9FFV - chains A and E of the 6 polymer chains in the assembly; structure by electron microscopy, 2.80 A resolution.

[Chain A]
Protein: Gamma-aminobutyric acid receptor subunit alpha-1
Source organism: Homo sapiens
UniProt: P14867 (GBRA1_HUMAN); residues 5-429 here correspond to UniProt positions 32-456 (UniProt number = residue number + 27)
Amino-acid sequence (411 residues; numbered -52 to 429; 71 numbers in that range are skipped by the numbering (no residue carries them; nothing is unmodelled there); the number before each row is that of its first residue; numbers below 1 keep their minus sign (Met-52 is residue -52)):
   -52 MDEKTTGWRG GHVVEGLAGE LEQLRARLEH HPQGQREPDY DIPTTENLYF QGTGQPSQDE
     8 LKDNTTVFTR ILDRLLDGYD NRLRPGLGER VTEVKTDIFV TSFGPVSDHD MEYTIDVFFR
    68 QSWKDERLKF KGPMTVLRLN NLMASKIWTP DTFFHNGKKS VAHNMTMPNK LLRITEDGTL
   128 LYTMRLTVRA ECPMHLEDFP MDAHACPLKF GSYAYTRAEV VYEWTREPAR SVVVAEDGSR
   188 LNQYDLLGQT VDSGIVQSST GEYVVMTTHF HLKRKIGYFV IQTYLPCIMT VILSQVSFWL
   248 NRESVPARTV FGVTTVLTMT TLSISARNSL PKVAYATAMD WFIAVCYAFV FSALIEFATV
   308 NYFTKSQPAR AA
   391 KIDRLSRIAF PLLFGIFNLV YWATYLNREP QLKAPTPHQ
Not modelled in the structure: -52 to 9, 419-429
Sequence notes: initiating methionine (-52); expression tag (-51 to 4); linker (313-319)
Disulfide bonds: Cys139-Cys153
Covalently attached groups: glycan linked to Asn111
Swiss-Prot annotation at these positions:
  - binding site (4-aminobutanoate): Arg67, Thr130
  - binding site (3alpha-hydroxy-5alpha-pregnan-11,20-dione): Trp246
  - glycosylation (N-linked (GlcNAc...) asparagine): Asn11, Asn111

[Chain E]
Protein: Gamma-aminobutyric acid receptor subunit beta-3
Source organism: Homo sapiens
UniProt: P28472 (GBRB3_HUMAN); residues 1-448 here correspond to UniProt positions 26-473 (UniProt number = residue number + 25)
Amino-acid sequence (395 residues; numbered -53 to 448; 107 numbers in that range are skipped by the numbering (no residue carries them; nothing is unmodelled there); the number before each row is that of its first residue; numbers below 1 keep their minus sign (Met-53 is residue -53)):
   -53 MDEKTTGWRG GHVVEGLAGE LEQLRARLEH HPQGQREPDY DIPTTENLYF QGTGQSVNDP
     7 GNMSFVKETV DKLLKGYDIR LRPDFGGPPV CVGMNIDIAS IDMVSEVNMD YTLTMYFQQY
    67 WRDKRLAYSG IPLNLTLDNR VADQLWVPDT YFLNDKKSFV HGVTVKNRMI RLHPDGTVLY
   127 GLRITTTAAC MMDLRRYPLD EQNCTLEIES YGYTTDDIEF YWRGGDKAVT GVERIELPQF
   187 SIVEHRLVSR NVVFATGAYP RLSLSFRLKR NIGYFILQTY MPSILITILS WVSFWINYDA
   247 SAARVALGIT TVLTMTTINT HLRETLPKIP YVKAIDMYLM GCFVFVFLAL LEYAFVNYIF
   307 FSQPARAA
   422 AIDRWSRIVF PFTFSLFNLV YWLYYVN
Not modelled in the structure: -53 to 7, 448
Sequence notes: initiating methionine (-53); expression tag (-52 to 0); linker (308-314)
Disulfide bonds: Cys136-Cys150
Covalently attached groups: N-acetylglucosamine (NAG) linked to Asn80; glycan linked to Asn149
Swiss-Prot annotation at these positions:
  - binding site (benzamidine): Asp95 to Tyr97, Glu155 to Tyr157, Phe200
  - binding site (4-aminobutanoate): Tyr97, Glu155, Tyr157, Thr202
  - binding site (histamine): Tyr97, Ser156, Tyr157, Thr202
  - glycosylation (N-linked (GlcNAc...) asparagine): Asn8, Asn80, Asn149

[How chain A and chain E interact]
Residue-residue contacts (83; chain A residue first):
  Gly25(A) - Lys13(E)
  Asp27(A) - Lys13(E)
  Asn28(A) - Asp84(E)
  Asn28(A) - Arg86(E)
  Arg29(A) - Asp17(E)  salt bridge
  Arg29(A) - Leu20(E)
  Arg29(A) - Leu83(E)
  Arg29(A) - Asp84(E)  hydrogen bond (backbone-backbone)
  Arg29(A) - Gln90(E)
  Arg31(A) - Met9(E)
  Leu34(A) - Met9(E)
  Leu34(A) - Val12(E)  hydrophobic
  Gly35(A) - Asn8(E)  hydrogen bond (backbone-side chain)
  Arg74(A) - Met9(E)
  Ser92(A) - Arg86(E)  hydrogen bond (backbone-side chain)
  Asp98(A) - Val111(E)
  Thr99(A) - Val109(E)
  Thr99(A) - Thr110(E)  hydrogen bond (backbone-backbone)
  Phe100(A) - Tyr62(E)
  Phe100(A) - Val109(E)
  Phe100(A) - Asn113(E)
  Phe100(A) - Arg129(E)
  Phe101(A) - Arg129(E)  hydrogen bond (backbone-side chain)
  His102(A) - Arg129(E)
  Gly104(A) - Arg129(E)  hydrogen bond (backbone-side chain)
  Lys105(A) - Asp48(E)  salt bridge
  Lys105(A) - Phe105(E)
  Lys105(A) - His107(E)
  Lys106(A) - Phe105(E)
  Ser107(A) - Val109(E)
  Met131(A) - Thr110(E)
  Leu133(A) - Thr110(E)
  Glu138(A) - Ser46(E)  hydrogen bond
  Tyr160(A) - Tyr62(E)  hydrophobic
  Tyr160(A) - Asn113(E)
  Tyr160(A) - Arg114(E)
  Tyr160(A) - Met115(E)  hydrophobic
  Tyr160(A) - Gly127(E)
  Tyr160(A) - Leu128(E)  hydrogen bond (side chain-backbone)
  Tyr160(A) - Arg129(E)  hydrogen bond (side chain-backbone)
  Ala161(A) - Thr82(E)
  Ala161(A) - Met115(E)  hydrophobic
  Ala161(A) - Arg117(E)  hydrogen bond (backbone-side chain)
  Tyr162(A) - Thr82(E)
  Glu166(A) - Thr82(E)
  Thr207(A) - Arg117(E)  hydrogen bond (backbone-side chain)
  Tyr210(A) - Arg117(E)
  Val252(A) - Ala249(E)  hydrophobic
  Thr256(A) - Ala249(E)
  Thr256(A) - Leu253(E)
  Val257(A) - Ala252(E)  hydrophobic
  Val260(A) - Leu253(E)  hydrophobic
  Val260(A) - Thr256(E)
  Val263(A) - Ile232(E)  hydrophobic
  Leu264(A) - Leu259(E)  hydrophobic
  Leu264(A) - Thr260(E)
  Thr267(A) - Thr260(E)
  Thr267(A) - Ile264(E)
  Ile271(A) - His267(E)
  Arg274(A) - Gln224(E)
  Arg274(A) - His267(E)  hydrogen bond (side chain-backbone)
  Arg274(A) - Leu268(E)
  Arg274(A) - Thr271(E)
  Asn275(A) - Thr271(E)
  Lys279(A) - Pro184(E)
  Lys279(A) - Gln185(E)
  Lys279(A) - Thr271(E)
  Lys279(A) - Pro273(E)
  Val280(A) - Tyr220(E)
  Ala281(A) - Pro184(E)
  Ala281(A) - Asn217(E)
  Ala281(A) - Gly219(E)
  Ala281(A) - Tyr220(E)  hydrogen bond (backbone-backbone)
  Asp287(A) - Gln224(E)  hydrogen bond
  Tyr294(A) - Leu231(E)  hydrophobic
  Tyr294(A) - Ile232(E)
  Phe298(A) - Leu231(E)
  Phe298(A) - Leu235(E)  hydrophobic
  Leu301(A) - Leu235(E)  hydrophobic
  Ile302(A) - Leu235(E)  hydrophobic
  Ile302(A) - Val238(E)  hydrophobic
  Ala305(A) - Val238(E)  hydrophobic
  Tyr309(A) - Trp241(E)
Also at the interface, not in a pair above, chain A (62 interface residues in all): Tyr26, Leu30, Pro32, Gly33, Ile94, Trp95, Pro97, Val108, Ala109, Thr163, Ser206, Pro253, Ala283, Trp288, Asn308
Also at the interface, not in a pair above, chain E (65 interface residues in all): Val16, Asp43, Gln64, Tyr66, Leu79, Asn80, Val87, Lys103, Leu125, Leu223, Pro228, Ile234, Ile242, Ala248, Thr257, Thr263, Arg428

[Overview]
62 residues of chain A face 65 of chain E across their interface, with 14 hydrogen bonds and 2 salt bridges.
Polar pairs include Arg29(A)-Asp17(E), Lys105(A)-Asp48(E) and Gly35(A)-Asn8(E). N-acetylglucosamine is
covalently linked to Asn111(A). Covalently linked N-acetylglucosamine: at Asn80(E).
Chain A is Gamma-aminobutyric acid receptor subunit alpha-1 and chain E is Gamma-aminobutyric acid receptor
subunit beta-3, both from Homo sapiens; the structure, Cryo-EM structure of the alpha1beta3gamma2 GABA(A)
receptor in complex with Nb38 in the long-lived symmetric resting ..., was determined by electron microscopy.
